PDB entry 4TQV | X-ray diffraction, 4.50 A resolution (low resolution: residue-level contacts below are approximate; hydrogen-bond / salt-bridge calls are withheld) | chains C and D of the 4 polymer chains in the assembly

[Chain C (and D)]
Molecule: AlgS
From: Sphingomonas sp
Notes: chain D of this document is another copy of the same molecule, construct and numbering; everything in this record applies to it too
Reference sequence: Q9KWT9 (Q9KWT9_SPHSX); residues 1-363 here = UniProt positions 1-363
Sequence (363 residues; numbered 1 to 363; the number before each row is that of its first residue):
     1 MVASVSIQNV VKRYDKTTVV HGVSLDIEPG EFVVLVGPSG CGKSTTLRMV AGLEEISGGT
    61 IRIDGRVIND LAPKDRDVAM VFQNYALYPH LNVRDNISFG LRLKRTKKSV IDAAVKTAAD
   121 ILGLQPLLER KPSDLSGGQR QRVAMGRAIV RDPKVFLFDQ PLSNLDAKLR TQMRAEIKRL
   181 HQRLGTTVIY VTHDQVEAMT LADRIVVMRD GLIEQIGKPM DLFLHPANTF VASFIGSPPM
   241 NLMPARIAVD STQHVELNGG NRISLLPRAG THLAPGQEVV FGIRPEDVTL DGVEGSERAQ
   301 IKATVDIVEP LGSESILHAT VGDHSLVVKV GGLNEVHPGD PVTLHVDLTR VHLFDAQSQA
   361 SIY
Differences from the reference sequence: engineered mutation Gln160 (Glu in Q9KWT9)
What the authors report for this chain:
  - mutagenesis - E160Q: decreased catalytic activity

[Interface between chain C and chain D]
Residue-residue contacts (37):
  Arg174(C) - Glu309(D)
  Ala175(C) - Ile307(D)
  Ala175(C) - Glu309(D)
  Lys178(C) - Ile307(D)
  Lys178(C) - Val308(D)
  Arg179(C) - Asp306(D)
  Arg179(C) - Ile307(D)
  Gln182(C) - Asp306(D)
  Gln182(C) - Pro338(D)
  Val196(C) - Leu311(D)
  Met199(C) - Pro310(D)
  Met199(C) - Leu311(D)
  Thr200(C) - Pro310(D)
  Thr200(C) - Leu311(D)
  Met220(C) - Gly312(D)
  Met220(C) - Leu333(D)
  Phe223(C) - Gly312(D)
  Phe223(C) - Ser313(D)
  Leu224(C) - Leu333(D)
  Glu286(C) - Ser313(D)
  Asp306(C) - Arg179(D)
  Asp306(C) - Gln182(D)
  Ile307(C) - Ala175(D)
  Ile307(C) - Lys178(D)
  Ile307(C) - Arg179(D)
  Val308(C) - Lys178(D)
  Glu309(C) - Arg174(D)
  Glu309(C) - Ala175(D)
  Pro310(C) - Met199(D)
  Pro310(C) - Thr200(D)
  Leu311(C) - Met199(D)
  Leu311(C) - Thr200(D)
  Gly312(C) - Met220(D)
  Ser313(C) - Phe223(D)
  Ser313(C) - Glu286(D)
  Glu314(C) - Glu314(D)
  Pro338(C) - Gln182(D)
Interface residues without a listed pair, chain C (28 interface residues in all): Lys168, Gln195, Pro239, His318, Lys329, Leu333
Interface residues without a listed pair, chain D (27 interface residues in all): Lys168, Gln195, Val196, Pro239, His318, Lys329

[Overview]
28 residues of chain C and 27 residues of chain D are in contact. The paper reports that E160Q of chain C
reduces catalytic activity.
Both chains are AlgS (Sphingomonas sp). Entry 4TQV (Crystal structure of a bacterial ABC transporter involved
in the import of the acidic polysaccharide alginate) was determined by X-ray diffraction, deposited together
with 4TQU.
